6Z8M - chains A and B; structure by X-ray diffraction, 1.02 A resolution.

[Chain A]
Molecule: Periplasmic [NiFeSe] hydrogenase, small subunit
Organism: Desulfovibrio vulgaris (strain Hildenborough / ATCC 29579 / DSM 644 / NCIMB 8303)
Notes: EC 1.12.7.2
Reference sequence: Q72AS4 (Q72AS4_DESVH); residues 1-283 here correspond to UniProt positions 35-317 (UniProt number = residue number + 34)
Chain sequence (283 residues; each row starts with the number of its first residue):
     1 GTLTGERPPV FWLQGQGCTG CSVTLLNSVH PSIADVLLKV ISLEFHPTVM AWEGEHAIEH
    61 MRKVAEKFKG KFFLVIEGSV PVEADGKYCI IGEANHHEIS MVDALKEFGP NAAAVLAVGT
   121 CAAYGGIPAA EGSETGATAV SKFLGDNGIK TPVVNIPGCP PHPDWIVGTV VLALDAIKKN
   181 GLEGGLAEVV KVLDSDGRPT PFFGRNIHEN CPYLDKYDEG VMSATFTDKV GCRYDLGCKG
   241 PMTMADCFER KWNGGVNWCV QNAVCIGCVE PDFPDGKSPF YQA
Covalent attachments: oxygen-damaged SF4 (6ML) linked to Cys21
Ion coordination: 4Fe-4S cluster Fe site 1: Cys18, Cys21, Cys121, Cys159; oxygen-damaged SF4 Fe: Cys18, Cys121, Cys159; 4Fe-4S cluster Fe site 2: His208, Cys211, Cys232, Cys238; 4Fe-4S cluster Fe site 3: Cys247, Cys259, Cys265, Cys268
Small-molecule neighbours:
  - oxygen-damaged SF4 / 4Fe-4S cluster: Gly17, Cys18, Thr19, Gly20, Glu77, Gly78, Val118, Gly119, Thr120, Cys121, Gly158, Cys159, Pro160, Pro161
  - oxygen molecule (OXY): Ala34, Leu37, Leu38
  - 4Fe-4S cluster (SF4), molecule 1: Ile207, His208, Cys211, Tyr213, Leu214, Tyr217, Cys232, Arg233, Tyr234, Cys238, Gly240, Pro241, Val260
  - 4Fe-4S cluster (SF4), molecule 2: Ile207, Thr243, Ala245, Cys247, Trp252, Trp258, Cys259, Cys265, Ile266, Gly267, Cys268, Val269

[Chain B]
Molecule: Periplasmic [NiFeSe] hydrogenase, large subunit, selenocysteine-containing
Organism: Desulfovibrio vulgaris (strain Hildenborough / ATCC 29579 / DSM 644 / NCIMB 8303)
Notes: EC 1.12.7.2
Reference sequence: Q72AS3 (Q72AS3_DESVH); residue numbers follow UniProt; this construct covers 12-495
Chain sequence (485 residues; row label = number of the first residue in the row):
    12 GATGRTTIAI DPVTRIEGHL KAEVVVENGK VVDARLSGGM YRGFETILRG RDPRDASQIV
    72 QRIC
    75 CGVCPTAHST ASVLALDEAF GAKVPNNGRI TRNLIFGANY LQSHILHFYH LSAQDFVQGP
   135 DTAPFVPRFP KSDLRLSKEL NKAGVDQYIE ALEVRRICHE MVALFGGRMP HVQGQVVGGA
   195 TEIPTKEKLV EYAARFKKVR DFVEQKYVPV VYTIGSKYKD MFKVGQGFKA ALCVGAFPLD
   255 NSGKKHLFMP GVYAKGKDMP FDPSKIKEYV KYSWFAEETT GLNYKEGKTI PAPDKAGAYS
   315 FVKAPRYDGL SLEVGPLARM WVNNPELSPV GKKLLKDLFG ISAKKFRDLG EEAAFSLMGR
   375 HVARAEETYY MLGAIEGWLK EIKAGEDTVV MPAVPASAEG TGFTEAPRGS LLHYVKVKDS
   435 KIDNYQIVSA SLWNCNPRDD MGQRGAVEEA LIGIPVDDIQ NPVNVARLIR AFDPULSCAV
   495 H
Unresolved in the structure: 12
Sequence notes: engineered mutation Ser491 (Gly in Q72AS3)
Modified / non-standard residues: Cys75 (3-sulfinoalanine; CSD); Sec489 (selenocysteine)
Covalent attachments: hydrosulfuric acid (H2S) linked to Sec489
Ion coordination: Fe2+: Glu56, Ile441, His495; Ni2+: Cys75, Cys75, Cys78, Cys492; carbonmonoxide-(dicyano) iron Fe: Cys78, Cys492 (together with hydrosulfuric acid)
Small-molecule neighbours:
  - carbonmonoxide-(dicyano) iron (FCO): Cys75, Cys78, His82, Ala420, Pro421, Arg422, Leu425, Ser443, Ala444, Ser445, Cys492
  - hydrosulfuric acid: Cys75, Val77, Cys78, Arg422, Cys492
  - oxygen molecule (OXY), molecule 1: Gln128, Val131, Gly133, Pro134, Phe139, Val159, Tyr162
  - oxygen molecule (OXY), molecule 2: Phe139, Tyr162, Ile163, Leu166

[Chain A / chain B interface]
Residue-residue contacts - 177 pairs, chain A then chain B:
  Arg7(A) - Thr136(B)  hydrogen bond
  Gln14(A) - His30(B)  hydrogen bond (backbone-side chain)
  Gly15(A) - His30(B)  hydrogen bond (backbone-side chain)
  Gly15(A) - Met51(B)
  Gln16(A) - Met51(B)
  Gln16(A) - Tyr52(B)  hydrogen bond (side chain-backbone)
  Gln16(A) - Arg53(B)
  Gly17(A) - Met51(B)
  Gly17(A) - Arg53(B)
  Gly17(A) - Ser491(B)
  Cys18(A) - Glu28(B)
  Cys18(A) - Arg53(B)
  Cys18(A) - Arg73(B)
  Cys18(A) - Ile74(B)
  Cys18(A) - Cys75(B)
  Cys18(A) - Cys75(B)
  Cys18(A) - Gly76(B)  hydrogen bond (backbone-backbone)
  Cys18(A) - His185(B)
  Thr19(A) - Glu28(B)  hydrogen bond
  Thr19(A) - Val77(B)
  Gly20(A) - Gly76(B)
  Gly20(A) - Pro184(B)
  Val23(A) - Gly76(B)
  Val23(A) - Val77(B)  hydrophobic
  Val23(A) - Arg169(B)
  Val23(A) - His173(B)
  Val23(A) - Pro184(B)  hydrophobic
  Leu26(A) - Leu120(B)  hydrophobic
  Leu26(A) - Arg169(B)
  Asn27(A) - Arg169(B)  hydrogen bond
  Asn27(A) - Arg170(B)
  Asn27(A) - His173(B)  hydrogen bond
  Asn27(A) - Met183(B)  hydrogen bond (side chain-backbone)
  Ser28(A) - Arg170(B)
  Val29(A) - Arg170(B)
  Ile33(A) - Leu166(B)  hydrophobic
  Ala34(A) - Leu166(B)  hydrophobic
  Leu38(A) - Thr136(B)
  Ser42(A) - Ala137(B)
  Leu43(A) - Ala137(B)
  Leu43(A) - Pro138(B)
  Glu44(A) - Ala137(B)
  Pro47(A) - Thr25(B)
  Pro47(A) - Arg26(B)  hydrogen bond (backbone-backbone)
  Thr48(A) - Arg26(B)
  Thr48(A) - Ile27(B)
  Thr48(A) - Leu125(B)
  Val49(A) - Arg26(B)
  Val49(A) - Gln128(B)  hydrogen bond (backbone-side chain)
  Met50(A) - Thr25(B)
  Met50(A) - Arg26(B)  hydrogen bond (backbone-side chain)
  Met50(A) - Pro138(B)
  Ala51(A) - Arg26(B)  hydrogen bond (backbone-side chain)
  Ala51(A) - Gln128(B)
  Ala51(A) - Pro138(B)  hydrogen bond (backbone-backbone)
  Ala51(A) - Phe139(B)
  Ala51(A) - Arg142(B)
  Trp52(A) - Thr25(B)  hydrogen bond (backbone-side chain)
  Trp52(A) - Pro141(B)
  Trp52(A) - Arg142(B)
  Trp52(A) - Phe143(B)
  Glu53(A) - Ile21(B)
  Glu53(A) - Pro23(B)
  Glu53(A) - Thr25(B)
  Glu53(A) - Phe143(B)
  Glu53(A) - Ala480(B)
  Glu53(A) - Arg484(B)  salt bridge
  Gly54(A) - Ile21(B)
  Gly54(A) - Asp22(B)
  Gly54(A) - Pro23(B)  hydrogen bond (backbone-backbone)
  Glu55(A) - Asp22(B)
  His56(A) - Phe143(B)
  Ile58(A) - Pro23(B)
  His60(A) - Pro141(B)
  Ala84(A) - Pro307(B)  hydrophobic
  Lys87(A) - Pro307(B)
  Lys87(A) - Asp308(B)  salt bridge
  Lys87(A) - Phe315(B)
  Tyr88(A) - Gly50(B)
  Tyr88(A) - Met51(B)
  Tyr88(A) - Tyr52(B)  hydrogen bond (backbone-backbone)
  Tyr88(A) - Pro305(B)
  Tyr88(A) - Pro307(B)
  Tyr88(A) - Phe315(B)  hydrophobic
  Cys89(A) - His30(B)
  Cys89(A) - Gly50(B)
  Cys89(A) - Met51(B)  hydrophobic
  Ile90(A) - Asp22(B)
  Ile90(A) - His30(B)
  Ile90(A) - Gly50(B)  hydrogen bond (backbone-backbone)
  Ile91(A) - Pro23(B)
  Gly92(A) - Asp22(B)
  Gly92(A) - Pro23(B)
  Glu93(A) - Ala20(B)
  Glu93(A) - Asp22(B)  hydrogen bond (backbone-backbone)
  Glu93(A) - Lys32(B)  salt bridge
  Ile127(A) - Phe55(B)  hydrophobic
  Ile127(A) - Ile58(B)
  Ile127(A) - Ile70(B)  hydrophobic
  Ile127(A) - Arg73(B)
  Pro128(A) - Arg53(B)
  Ala130(A) - Arg62(B)
  Glu131(A) - Ile58(B)
  Glu131(A) - Arg62(B)  hydrogen bond (backbone-side chain)
  Gly132(A) - Thr57(B)  hydrogen bond (backbone-side chain)
  Gly132(A) - Ile58(B)
  Ser133(A) - Ile58(B)
  Glu134(A) - Pro305(B)
  Thr135(A) - Tyr52(B)
  Cys159(A) - Arg73(B)  hydrogen bond (backbone-side chain)
  Cys159(A) - Arg182(B)  hydrogen bond (backbone-side chain)
  Cys159(A) - His185(B)
  Pro160(A) - Arg182(B)  hydrogen bond (backbone-side chain)
  Pro160(A) - Pro184(B)
  Pro160(A) - His185(B)
  Ala224(A) - Met405(B)
  Thr225(A) - Val403(B)
  Thr225(A) - Met405(B)
  Phe226(A) - Val190(B)  hydrophobic
  Phe226(A) - Thr195(B)
  Phe226(A) - Met405(B)  hydrophobic
  Thr227(A) - Ala194(B)
  Thr227(A) - Thr195(B)
  Thr227(A) - Ile197(B)
  Thr227(A) - Asp401(B)  hydrogen bond
  Thr227(A) - Thr402(B)
  Thr227(A) - Val403(B)
  Lys229(A) - Thr195(B)  hydrogen bond (side chain-backbone)
  Leu236(A) - Met405(B)  hydrophobic
  Trp252(A) - Arg182(B)
  Asn253(A) - His173(B)
  Asn253(A) - Glu174(B)
  Asn253(A) - Ala177(B)
  Asn253(A) - Arg182(B)
  Asn253(A) - Met183(B)  hydrogen bond (side chain-backbone)
  Gly254(A) - Glu174(B)
  Val256(A) - Glu174(B)
  Val256(A) - Ala177(B)  hydrophobic
  Val256(A) - Leu178(B)  hydrophobic
  Val256(A) - Lys202(B)
  Val256(A) - Arg209(B)
  Asn257(A) - Ala177(B)  hydrogen bond (side chain-backbone)
  Asn257(A) - Leu178(B)  hydrogen bond (side chain-backbone)
  Asn257(A) - Gly181(B)
  Asn257(A) - Glu196(B)  hydrogen bond
  Asn257(A) - Lys202(B)
  Trp258(A) - Gly181(B)
  Cys259(A) - Arg182(B)
  Cys259(A) - Gln187(B)  hydrogen bond
  Gln261(A) - Glu196(B)  hydrogen bond
  Gln261(A) - Lys202(B)
  Asn262(A) - Phe179(B)  hydrogen bond (side chain-backbone)
  Asn262(A) - Gly180(B)
  Asn262(A) - Gly181(B)  hydrogen bond (side chain-backbone)
  Asn262(A) - Gln187(B)
  Asn262(A) - Gly188(B)  hydrogen bond (side chain-backbone)
  Asn262(A) - Thr195(B)  hydrogen bond (backbone-side chain)
  Asn262(A) - Glu196(B)  hydrogen bond
  Ala263(A) - Gln187(B)
  Ala263(A) - Thr195(B)
  Val264(A) - Gln187(B)  hydrogen bond (backbone-side chain)
  Ile266(A) - Gln69(B)
  Ile266(A) - Arg73(B)
  Ile266(A) - Gln187(B)
  Cys268(A) - Arg182(B)
  Pro274(A) - Ile70(B)  hydrophobic
  Asp275(A) - Arg62(B)  salt bridge
  Ser278(A) - Asp66(B)
  Pro279(A) - Asp63(B)
  Pro279(A) - Asp66(B)
  Phe280(A) - Asp66(B)  hydrogen bond (backbone-side chain)
  Phe280(A) - Gln69(B)
  Phe280(A) - Ile70(B)  hydrophobic
  Tyr281(A) - Arg65(B)
  Tyr281(A) - Gln69(B)
  Tyr281(A) - Val190(B)
  Gln282(A) - Arg65(B)  hydrogen bond
Other interface residues (no listed pair), chain A (79 interface residues in all): Thr24, Ser32, Leu37, Phe45
Other interface residues (no listed pair), chain B (78 interface residues in all): Gly29, His124, Val140, Ile163, Glu167

[Overview]
79 residues of chain A and 78 residues of chain B are in contact; the contacts include 40 hydrogen bonds and 4
salt bridges. Polar contacts include Glu53(A)-Arg484(B), Lys87(A)-Asp308(B) and Glu93(A)-Lys32(B). One oxygen
molecule molecule is bound between chain A and chain B.
Here chain A is Periplasmic [NiFeSe] hydrogenase, small subunit and chain B is Periplasmic [NiFeSe]
hydrogenase, large subunit, selenocysteine-containing, both from Desulfovibrio vulgaris (strain Hildenborough
/ ATCC 29579 / DSM 644 / NCIMB 8303). Entry 6Z8M (Structure of [NiFeSe] hydrogenase G491S variant from
Desulfovibrio vulgaris Hildenborough pressurized with Oxygen gas - structure ...) was determined by X-ray
diffraction (same publication as 6Z7R, 6Z8J, 6Z8O, 6Z9G, 6Z9O and 6ZA1).
